Entry 6LA2 (X-ray diffraction, 3.89 A resolution); this record covers chains I and A of the 38 polymer chains in the assembly.

# Chain I
Molecule: 343-nt DNA strand
Source organism: other sequences
Sequence (343 nucleotides; each row starts with the number of its first residue):
     1 CGCTGAAAAA AAACGCATCC CGGTGCCGAG GCCGCTCAAT TGGTCGTAGA CAGCTCTAGC
    61 ACCGCTTAAA CGCACGTACG CGCTGTCTAC CGCGTTTTAA CCGCCACTAG AAGCGCTTAC
   121 TAGTCTCCAG GCACGTGTGA GACCGGCACA TGAAAAAAAA AAGCATGCTC GAGTATGAAA
   181 AAAAAAACGC ATCCCGGTGC CGAGGCCGCT CAATTGGTCG TAGACAGCTC TAGCACCGCT
   241 TAAACGCACG TACGCGCTGT CTACCGCGTT TTAACCGCCA CTAGAAGCGC TTACTAGTCT
   301 CCAGGCACGT GTGAGACCGG CACATGAAAA AAAACAGCGG TAC

# Chain A
Protein: Histone H3.1
Source organism: Homo sapiens
Reference sequence: P68431 (H31_HUMAN); residues 0-135 here correspond to UniProt positions 1-136 (UniProt number = residue number + 1)
Amino-acid sequence (136 residues; numbered 0 to 135; the number before each row is that of its first residue; numbering starts at 0):
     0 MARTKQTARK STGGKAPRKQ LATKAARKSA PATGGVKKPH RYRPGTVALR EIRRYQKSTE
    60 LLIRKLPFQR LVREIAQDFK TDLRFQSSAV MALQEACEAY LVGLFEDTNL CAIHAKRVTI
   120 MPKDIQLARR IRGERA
Not modelled in the structure: 0-35
UniProt features mapped onto this chain:
  - modified residue: Arg-2 (Asymmetric dimethylarginine), Thr-3 (Phosphothreonine), Lys-4 (Allysine), Gln-5 (5-glutamyl dopamine), Thr-6 (Phosphothreonine), Arg-8 (Citrulline), Lys-9 (N6,N6,N6-trimethyllysine), Ser-10 (ADP-ribosylserine), Thr-11 (Phosphothreonine), Lys-14 (N6-(2-hydroxyisobutyryl)lysine), Arg-17 (Asymmetric dimethylarginine), Lys-18 (N6-(2-hydroxyisobutyryl)lysine), Lys-23 (N6-(2-hydroxyisobutyryl)lysine), Arg-26 (Citrulline), Lys-27 (N6,N6,N6-trimethyllysine), Ser-28 (ADP-ribosylserine), Lys-36 (N6,N6,N6-trimethyllysine), Lys-37 (N6-methyllysine), Tyr-41 (Phosphotyrosine), Lys-56 (N6,N6,N6-trimethyllysine) and 8 more in UniProt
  - lipidation: Lys-18 (N6-decanoyllysine)

# Interface between chain I and chain A
Contacting residue pairs (27; chain I residue first):
  DC14(I) / Lys-37(A)  hydrogen bond to the phosphate
  DG15(I) / Lys-37(A)  salt bridge to the phosphate
  DC16(I) / His-39(A)  salt bridge to the phosphate
  DC16(I) / Tyr-41(A)  hydrogen bond to the phosphate
  DA17(I) / Tyr-41(A)  sugar contact
  DA17(I) / Arg-49(A)  phosphate contact
  DT18(I) / Arg-49(A)  salt bridge to the phosphate
  DC91(I) / Pro-43(A)  phosphate contact
  DC91(I) / Gly-44(A)  hydrogen bond to the phosphate
  DG92(I) / Arg-40(A)  hydrogen bond to the base
  DG92(I) / Tyr-41(A)  hydrogen bond to the phosphate
  DG92(I) / Pro-43(A)  sugar contact
  DG92(I) / Gly-44(A)  hydrogen bond to the phosphate
  DG92(I) / Thr-45(A)  hydrogen bond to the phosphate
  DG92(I) / Val-46(A)  hydrogen bond to the phosphate
  DG92(I) / Ala-47(A)  hydrogen bond to the phosphate
  DC93(I) / Arg-40(A)  sugar contact
  DC93(I) / Tyr-41(A)  hydrogen bond to the phosphate
  DC93(I) / Val-46(A)  phosphate contact
  DA100(I) / Arg-63(A)  sugar contact
  DA100(I) / Pro-66(A)  phosphate contact
  DA100(I) / Arg-69(A)  salt bridge to the phosphate
  DC101(I) / Arg-63(A)  phosphate contact
  DC101(I) / Lys-64(A)  hydrogen bond to the phosphate
  DC101(I) / Leu-65(A)  hydrogen bond to the phosphate
  DA109(I) / Arg-83(A)  sugar contact
  DG110(I) / Arg-83(A)  sugar contact
Other interface residues (no listed pair), chain I (13 interface residues in all): DC81
Other interface residues (no listed pair), chain A (20 interface residues in all): Arg-42, Glu-50, Asp-81, Lys-115

# Summary
13 residues of chain I face 20 of chain A across their interface, with 12 hydrogen bonds and 4 salt bridges.
Among the polar pairs are DG92(I)/Arg-40(A), DC14(I)/Lys-37(A) and DC16(I)/Tyr-41(A).
Chain I is a 343-nt DNA strand (other sequences) and chain A is Histone H3.1 (Homo sapiens); the structure,
343 bp di-nucleosome harboring cohesive DNA termini assembled with linker histone H1.0, was determined by
X-ray diffraction together with 7COW, 6LER, 6L9Z and 6LAB from the same study.
